PDB entry 3NFI | X-ray diffraction, 1.90 A resolution | chain A

# Chain A
Molecule: DNA-directed RNA polymerase I subunit RPA49
From: Saccharomyces cerevisiae
Notes: EC 2.7.7.6
UniProt: Q01080 (RPA49_YEAST); residues 171-403 here = UniProt positions 171-403
Sequence (237 residues; numbered 167 to 403; the number before each row is that of its first residue):
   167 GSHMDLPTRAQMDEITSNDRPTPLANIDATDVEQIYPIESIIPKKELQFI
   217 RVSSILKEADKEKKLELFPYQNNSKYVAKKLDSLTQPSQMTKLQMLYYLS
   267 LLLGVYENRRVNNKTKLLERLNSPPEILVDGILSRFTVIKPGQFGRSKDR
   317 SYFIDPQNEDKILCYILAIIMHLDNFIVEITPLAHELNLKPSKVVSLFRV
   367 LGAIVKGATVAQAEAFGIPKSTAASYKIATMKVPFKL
Disordered / not traced: 167-184
Sequence notes: expression tag (167-170); engineered mutation Mse178 (Leu in Q01080), Mse261 (Leu in Q01080)
Modified residues: Mse170, Mse178 (selenomethionine); Mse256, Mse261, Mse337, Mse397 (selenomethionine; parent Met)
What the authors report for this chain:
  - binding site for polyethylene glycol peg4000: Arg365, Lys393

# In short
From the paper: a binding site for polyethylene glycol peg4000 at Arg365 and Lys393.
Chain A is DNA-directed RNA polymerase I subunit RPA49 (Saccharomyces cerevisiae); the structure, Crystal
structure of tandem winged helix domain of RNA polymerase I subunit A49, was determined by X-ray diffraction
(same publication as 3NFF, 3NFG and 3NFH).
